5FLV - chains A and B of the 3 polymer chains in the assembly; structure by X-ray diffraction, 3.00 A resolution.

Chain A:
Protein: Homeobox protein nkx-2.5, T-box transcription factor TBX5
Organism: Mus musculus
Notes: fragment: dna binding domains of tbx5 and nkx2-5, and 51-251
UniProtKB: chimeric construct of P42582, P70326: residues 134-197 from P42582 (XXXXXXXXXXXX) positions 134-197 (same numbers); residues 1051-1251 from P70326 positions 51-251 (UniProt number = residue number - 1000)
Amino-acid sequence (285 residues; row label = number of the first residue in the row; note: 837 numbers in that range are skipped by the numbering (no residue carries them; nothing is unmodelled there)):
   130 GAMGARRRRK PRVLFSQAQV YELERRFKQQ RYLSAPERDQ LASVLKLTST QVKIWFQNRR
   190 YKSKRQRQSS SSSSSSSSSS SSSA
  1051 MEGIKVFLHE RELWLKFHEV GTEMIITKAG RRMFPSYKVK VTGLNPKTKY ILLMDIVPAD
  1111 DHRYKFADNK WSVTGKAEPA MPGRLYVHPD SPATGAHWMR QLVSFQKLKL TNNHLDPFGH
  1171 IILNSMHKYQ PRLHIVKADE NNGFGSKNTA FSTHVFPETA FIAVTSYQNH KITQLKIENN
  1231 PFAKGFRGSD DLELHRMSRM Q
Disordered / not traced: 130-139, 192-213, 1051-1052, 1190-1201, 1239-1251
Sequence notes: expression tag (130-133); engineered mutation Ser192 (Cys in P42582), Ser1202 (Cys202 in P70326); linker (198-213)
UniProt features mapped onto this chain:
  - DNA-binding region: Arg137 to Arg196 (Homeobox), Leu1058 to Gly1238 (T-box)
Reported in the primary citation:
  - binding site for the 22-nt DNA strand (chain B): Phe144, Gln180, Trp184, Gln186, Asn187
  - binding site for the 22-nt DNA strand: Lys182
  - mutagenesis - K157A, Q195A, R196A: decreased binding to Nppa promoter

Chain B:
Molecule: 22-nt DNA strand
Notes: fragment: sense strand - nppa
Sequence (22 nucleotides; row label = number of the first residue in the row; numbers below 1 keep their minus sign (DT-2 is residue -2)):
    -2 TCTTCTCACA CCTTTGAAGT GG
Disordered / not traced: -2

How chain A and chain B interact:
Pairs across the interface (25):
  Arg141(A) - DT12(B)  base contact
  Arg141(A) - DG13(B)  hydrogen bond to the sugar
  Val142(A) - DA14(B)  phosphate contact
  Val142(A) - DA15(B)  sugar contact
  Phe144(A) - DA14(B)  phosphate contact
  Gln180(A) - DA15(B)  hydrogen bond to the phosphate
  Ile183(A) - DA15(B)  base contact
  Trp184(A) - DA14(B)  hydrogen bond to the phosphate
  Asn187(A) - DA14(B)  base contact
  Asn187(A) - DA15(B)  hydrogen bond to the base
  Lys1115(A) - DT1(B)  phosphate contact
  Asn1162(A) - DC2(B)  phosphate contact
  Asn1162(A) - DT3(B)  hydrogen bond to the phosphate
  Ser1175(A) - DC2(B)  hydrogen bond to the phosphate
  Met1176(A) - DT1(B)  phosphate contact
  Met1176(A) - DC2(B)  phosphate contact
  Thr1215(A) - DC2(B)  sugar contact
  Thr1215(A) - DT3(B)  base contact
  Pro1231(A) - DT10(B)  sugar contact
  Phe1232(A) - DT10(B)  sugar contact
  Phe1232(A) - DT11(B)  sugar contact
  Lys1234(A) - DC9(B)  phosphate contact
  Lys1234(A) - DT10(B)  salt bridge to the phosphate
  Gly1235(A) - DC8(B)  phosphate contact
  Gly1235(A) - DC9(B)  sugar contact
Also at the interface, not in a pair above, chain A (21 interface residues in all): Gln186, Lys1078, Tyr1114, Ser1216, Phe1236
Also at the interface, not in a pair above, chain B (14 interface residues in all): DC4, DA7, DG16

In short:
The interface between chain A and chain B involves 21 residues on one side and 14 on the other; the contacts
include 6 hydrogen bonds and 1 salt bridge. Polar pairs include Asn187(A)-DA15(B), Arg141(A)-DG13(B) and
Gln180(A)-DA15(B). The paper reports a binding site for the 22-nt DNA strand (chain B) at Phe144(A), Gln180(A)
and Trp184(A) among others; K157A, Q195A and R196A of chain A reduce binding to Nppa promoter.
Chain A is Homeobox protein nkx-2.5, T-box transcription factor TBX5 (Mus musculus) and chain B is a 22-nt DNA
strand; the structure, Crystal structure of NKX2-5 and TBX5 bound to the Nppa promoter region, was determined
by X-ray diffraction.
